Entry 5Z1S (X-ray diffraction, 1.42 A resolution); this record covers chain A.

Chain A:
Protein: Bromodomain-containing protein 4
Source organism: Homo sapiens
Notes: fragment: Bromo 1 domain
Reference sequence: O60885 (BRD4_HUMAN); numbering as in UniProt (aligned over 44-168)
Chain sequence (141 residues; row label = number of the first residue in the row):
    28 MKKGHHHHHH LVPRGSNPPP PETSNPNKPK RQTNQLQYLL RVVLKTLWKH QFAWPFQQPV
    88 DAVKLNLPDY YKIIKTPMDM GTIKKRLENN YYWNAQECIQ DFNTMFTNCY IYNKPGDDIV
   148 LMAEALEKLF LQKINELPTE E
Unresolved in the structure: 28-32, 166-168
Differences from the reference sequence: expression tag (28-43)
Residues lining bound ligands: EFM (5-bromo-2-methoxy-N-(6-methoxy-2,2-dimethyl-3-oxo-3,4-dihydro-2H-1,4-benzoxazin-7-yl)benzene-1-sulfonamide): Trp-81, Pro-82, Phe-83, Val-87, Leu-92, Leu-94, Tyr-97, Cys-136, Tyr-139, Asn-140, Asp-145, Ile-146, Met-149
UniProt features mapped onto this chain:
  - site: Asn-140 (Acetylated histone binding)
  - cross-link: Lys-99 (Glycyl lysine isopeptide (Lys-Gly) (interchain with G-Cter in SUMO2))

Overview:
Ligands of chain A: compound EFM.
Chain A is Bromodomain-containing protein 4 (Homo sapiens); the structure, Crystal Structure Analysis of the
BRD4(1), was determined by X-ray diffraction together with 5Z1R and 5Z1T from the same study.
